Entry 7RU5 (electron microscopy, 3.60 A resolution); this record covers chains D and E of the 7 polymer chains in the assembly.

Chain D:
Protein: CC6.30 Fab heavy chain Fv
From: Homo sapiens
Notes: antibody fragment or engineered binder
Sequence (125 residues; numbered 1 to 113 plus 12 insertion-coded residues; the number before each row is that of its first residue; a row labelled like 82A-82C holds insertion residues (82A, then the next letters in order)):
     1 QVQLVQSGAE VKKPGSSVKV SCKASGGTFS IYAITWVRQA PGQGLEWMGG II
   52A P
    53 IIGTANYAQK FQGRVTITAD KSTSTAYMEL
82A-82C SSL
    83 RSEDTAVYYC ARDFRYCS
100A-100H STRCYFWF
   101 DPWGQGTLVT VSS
Unresolved in the structure: 113
Disulfide bonds: Cys-22/Cys-92, Cys-99/Cys-100D

Chain E:
Protein: CC6.30 Fab kappa chain Fv
From: Homo sapiens
Notes: antibody fragment or engineered binder
Sequence (107 residues; row label = number of the first residue in the row):
     1 DIQMTQSPSS LSASVGDRVT ITCRASQNIS SYLNWYQQEA GKAPKLLIYA ASSLQSGVPS
    61 RFSGSGSGTD FTLTISSLQP EDFATYYCQQ SYSTPRTFGQ GTKVDIK
Disulfide bonds: Cys-23/Cys-88

How chain D and chain E interact:
Residue-residue contacts (52; chain D residue first):
  Val-37(D) / Phe-98(E)  hydrophobic
  Gln-39(D) / Gln-38(E)  hydrogen bond
  Gln-39(D) / Ala-40(E)
  Gln-43(D) / Thr-85(E)  hydrogen bond
  Gln-43(D) / Tyr-87(E)
  Gln-43(D) / Gln-100(E)
  Gln-43(D) / Gly-101(E)
  Gly-44(D) / Tyr-87(E)  hydrogen bond (backbone-side chain)
  Gly-44(D) / Gln-100(E)
  Leu-45(D) / Gln-38(E)
  Leu-45(D) / Tyr-87(E)  hydrophobic
  Leu-45(D) / Phe-98(E)
  Glu-46(D) / Phe-98(E)
  Trp-47(D) / Thr-94(E)
  Trp-47(D) / Pro-95(E)  hydrophobic
  Trp-47(D) / Arg-96(E)  hydrogen bond (backbone-backbone)
  Trp-47(D) / Phe-98(E)
  Asn-58(D) / Thr-94(E)
  Ala-60(D) / Pro-95(E)  hydrophobic
  Tyr-91(D) / Gln-38(E)
  Tyr-91(D) / Gly-41(E)
  Tyr-91(D) / Lys-42(E)  hydrogen bond (side chain-backbone)
  Tyr-91(D) / Pro-44(E)
  Asp-95(D) / Arg-96(E)  salt bridge
  Tyr-98(D) / Tyr-49(E)
  Arg-100C(D) / Ser-31(E)
  Arg-100C(D) / Tyr-32(E)
  Cys-100D(D) / Tyr-32(E)  hydrogen bond (backbone-side chain)
  Tyr-100E(D) / Ser-31(E)  hydrogen bond
  Tyr-100E(D) / Tyr-32(E)  hydrophobic
  Tyr-100E(D) / Tyr-49(E)
  Tyr-100E(D) / Ala-50(E)  hydrophobic
  Phe-100F(D) / Arg-96(E)  hydrogen bond (backbone-side chain)
  Trp-100G(D) / Tyr-32(E)
  Trp-100G(D) / Asn-34(E)
  Trp-100G(D) / Tyr-36(E)
  Trp-100G(D) / Leu-46(E)  hydrophobic
  Trp-100G(D) / Gln-89(E)
  Trp-100G(D) / Ser-91(E)
  Phe-100H(D) / Tyr-36(E)
  Phe-100H(D) / Gln-89(E)
  Phe-100H(D) / Arg-96(E)
  Asp-101(D) / Leu-46(E)
  Asp-101(D) / Gln-55(E)
  Trp-103(D) / Tyr-36(E)
  Trp-103(D) / Ala-43(E)
  Trp-103(D) / Pro-44(E)
  Gly-104(D) / Ala-43(E)
  Gly-104(D) / Pro-44(E)
  Gln-105(D) / Gly-41(E)
  Gln-105(D) / Lys-42(E)
  Gln-105(D) / Ala-43(E)
Other interface residues (no listed pair), chain D (25 interface residues in all): Thr-35, Gly-42, Ser-100
Other interface residues (no listed pair), chain E (27 interface residues in all): Glu-39, Gly-99, Lys-103

In short:
The interface between chain D and chain E involves 25 residues on one side and 27 on the other; the contacts
include 8 hydrogen bonds and 1 salt bridge. Among the polar pairs are Asp-95(D)/Arg-96(E), Gln-39(D)/Gln-38(E)
and Gln-43(D)/Thr-85(E).
Here chain D is CC6.30 Fab heavy chain Fv and chain E is CC6.30 Fab kappa chain Fv, both from Homo sapiens.
Entry 7RU5 (CC6.30 fragment antigen binding in complex with SARS-CoV-2-6P-Mut7 S protein (non-uniform
refinement)) was determined by electron microscopy together with 7RU1, 7RU2 and 7RU8 from the same study.
